PDB entry 3COA | X-ray diffraction, 2.20 A resolution | chains A and C of the 3 polymer chains in the assembly

[Chain A]
Molecule: 16-nt DNA strand
Sequence (16 nucleotides; each row starts with the number of its first residue; note: 1 number in that range is skipped by the numbering (no residue carries it; nothing is unmodelled there); numbers below 1 keep their minus sign (DT-4 is residue -4)):
    -4 TGGT
     1 TTGTTTTGCT TG

[Chain C]
Molecule: Forkhead box protein O1
From: Homo sapiens
UniProtKB: Q12778 (FOXO1_HUMAN); numbering as in UniProt (aligned over 151-266)
Chain sequence (117 residues; numbered 150 to 266; the number before each row is that of its first residue):
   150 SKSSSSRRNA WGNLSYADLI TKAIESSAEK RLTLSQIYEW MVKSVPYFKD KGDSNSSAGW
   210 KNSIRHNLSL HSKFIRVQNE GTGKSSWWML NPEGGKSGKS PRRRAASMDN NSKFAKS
Unresolved in the structure: 150-155, 242-266
Differences from the reference sequence: expression tag (150)
Bound ions: Ca2+: Leu217, His220, Phe223
From the paper describing this entry:
  - binding site for the 16-nt DNA strand: Asn211, Ser212, His215
  - binding site for the 16-nt DNA strand (chain A): His215, Ser218, Ser234, Ser235
  - mutagenesis - S249E: unchanged binding to the 16-nt DNA strand (chain A)
  - conformationally variable residues (order/disorder transition, side-chain flip): Asn211, Glu242 to Ser266
  - post-translational modification sites: Ser212, Ser218, Ser234, Ser235, Lys245, Lys248, Ser256, Lys265
  - post-translational modification sites: Ser249 (citing earlier work)

[How chain A and chain C interact]
Pairs across the interface (20; chain A residue first):
  DT2(A) - Leu183(C)  sugar contact
  DT2(A) - Ser184(C)  phosphate contact
  DT2(A) - Tyr187(C)  phosphate contact
  DT2(A) - Arg214(C)  base contact
  DT2(A) - Ser234(C)  phosphate contact
  DG3(A) - Leu183(C)  phosphate contact
  DG3(A) - Arg214(C)  base contact
  DG3(A) - Ser218(C)  sugar contact
  DG3(A) - Arg225(C)  phosphate contact
  DG3(A) - Ser234(C)  phosphate contact
  DG3(A) - Ser235(C)  hydrogen bond to the phosphate
  DG3(A) - Trp237(C)  hydrogen bond to the phosphate
  DT4(A) - Arg214(C)  base contact
  DT4(A) - Ser218(C)  hydrogen bond to the phosphate
  DT4(A) - Arg225(C)  salt bridge to the phosphate
  DT4(A) - Trp237(C)  phosphate contact
  DT5(A) - His215(C)  hydrogen bond to the base
  DT5(A) - Ser218(C)  base contact
  DT6(A) - His215(C)  hydrogen bond to the base
  DT6(A) - Leu219(C)  base contact
Other interface residues (no listed pair), chain A (6 interface residues in all): DT7

[Overview]
Chain A and chain C form an interface of 6 and 11 residues respectively; the contacts include 5 hydrogen bonds
and 1 salt bridge. Polar contacts include DT5(A)-His215(C), DT6(A)-His215(C) and DG3(A)-Ser235(C). The paper
reports a binding site for the 16-nt DNA strand (chain A) at His215(C), Ser218(C) and Ser234(C) among others;
S249E of chain C leaves binding to the 16-nt DNA strand (chain A) unchanged.
Chain A is a 16-nt DNA strand and chain C is Forkhead box protein O1 (Homo sapiens); the structure, Crystal
Structure of FoxO1 DBD Bound to IRE DNA, was determined by X-ray diffraction, deposited together with 3CO6 and
3CO7.
